PDB entry 1LWF | X-ray diffraction, 2.80 A resolution | chains A and B

Chain A:
Name: HIV-1 reverse transcriptase
Organism: Human immunodeficiency virus 1
Notes: EC 2.7.7.49; fragment: p66
Reference sequence: P04585 (POL_HV1H2); residues 1-560 here correspond to UniProt positions 156-715 (UniProt number = residue number + 155)
Chain sequence (560 residues; numbered 1 to 560; the number before each row is that of its first residue):
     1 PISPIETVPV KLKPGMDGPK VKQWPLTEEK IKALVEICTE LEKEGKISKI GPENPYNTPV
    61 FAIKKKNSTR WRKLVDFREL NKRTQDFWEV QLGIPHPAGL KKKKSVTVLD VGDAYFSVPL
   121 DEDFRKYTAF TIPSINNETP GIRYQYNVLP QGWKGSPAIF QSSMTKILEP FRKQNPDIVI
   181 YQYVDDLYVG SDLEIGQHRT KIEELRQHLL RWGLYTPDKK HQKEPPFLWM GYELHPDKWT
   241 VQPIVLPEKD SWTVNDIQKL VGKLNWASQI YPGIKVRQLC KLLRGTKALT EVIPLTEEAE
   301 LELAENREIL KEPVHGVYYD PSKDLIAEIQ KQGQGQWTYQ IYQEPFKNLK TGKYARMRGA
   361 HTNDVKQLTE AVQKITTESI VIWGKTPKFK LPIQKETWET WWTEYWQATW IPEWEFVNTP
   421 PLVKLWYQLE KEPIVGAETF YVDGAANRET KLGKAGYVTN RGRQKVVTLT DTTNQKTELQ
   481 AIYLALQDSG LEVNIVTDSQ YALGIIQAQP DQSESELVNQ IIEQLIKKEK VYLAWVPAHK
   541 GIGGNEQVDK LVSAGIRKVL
Unresolved in the structure: 65-72, 134-136, 555-560
Modified positions: Cys280 (3-sulfinoalanine; CSD)
Construct notes: engineered mutation Leu41 (Met196 in P04585), Asn67 (Asp222 in P04585), Arg70 (Lys225 in P04585), Val184 (Met339 in P04585), Tyr215 (Thr370 in P04585); modified residue (280)
Small-molecule neighbours: non-nucleoside rt inhibitor nevirapine (NVP; 11-cyclopropyl-5,11-dihydro-4-methyl-6H-dipyrido[3,2-b:2',3'-e][1,4]diazepin-6-one): Pro95, Leu100, Lys101, Lys103, Val106, Val179, Ile180, Tyr181, Tyr188, Val189, Gly190, Phe227, Trp229, Leu234, His235, Pro236, Tyr318

Chain B:
Name: HIV-1 reverse transcriptase
Organism: Human immunodeficiency virus 1
Notes: EC 2.7.7.49; fragment: p51
Reference sequence: P04585 (POL_HV1H2); residues 1-440 here correspond to UniProt positions 156-595 (UniProt number = residue number + 155)
Chain sequence (440 residues; each row starts with the number of its first residue):
     1 PISPIETVPV KLKPGMDGPK VKQWPLTEEK IKALVEICTE LEKEGKISKI GPENPYNTPV
    61 FAIKKKNSTR WRKLVDFREL NKRTQDFWEV QLGIPHPAGL KKKKSVTVLD VGDAYFSVPL
   121 DEDFRKYTAF TIPSINNETP GIRYQYNVLP QGWKGSPAIF QSSMTKILEP FRKQNPDIVI
   181 YQYVDDLYVG SDLEIGQHRT KIEELRQHLL RWGLYTPDKK HQKEPPFLWM GYELHPDKWT
   241 VQPIVLPEKD SWTVNDIQKL VGKLNWASQI YPGIKVRQLC KLLRGTKALT EVIPLTEEAE
   301 LELAENREIL KEPVHGVYYD PSKDLIAEIQ KQGQGQWTYQ IYQEPFKNLK TGKYARMRGA
   361 HTNDVKQLTE AVQKITTESI VIWGKTPKFK LPIQKETWET WWTEYWQATW IPEWEFVNTP
   421 PLVKLWYQLE KEPIVGAETF
Unresolved in the structure: 1-5, 88-95, 213-232, 429-440
Construct notes: engineered mutation Leu41 (Met196 in P04585), Asn67 (Asp222 in P04585), Arg70 (Lys225 in P04585), Val184 (Met339 in P04585), Tyr215 (Thr370 in P04585)

Chain A / chain B interface:
Contacting residue pairs (98; chain A residue first):
  Val8(A) with Pro52(B), hydrophobic; Glu53(B)
  Pro9(A) with Glu53(B)
  Gln85(A) with Glu53(B), hydrogen bond (side chain-backbone)
  Asp86(A) with Lys20(B); Pro55(B)
  Phe87(A) with Pro52(B); Pro55(B)
  Trp88(A) with Pro52(B), hydrogen bond (backbone-backbone); Asn54(B); Pro55(B); Asn57(B); Arg143(B)
  Gln91(A) with Asn137(B), hydrogen bond
  Gly93(A) with Asn137(B)
  Ile94(A) with Asn136(B); Asn137(B)
  Pro95(A) with Asn136(B); Asn137(B)
  His96(A) with Asn136(B), hydrogen bond (backbone-side chain)
  Gly99(A) with Asn136(B)
  Leu100(A) with Asn136(B)
  Ser162(A) with Pro52(B)
  Ile180(A) with Glu138(B)
  Tyr181(A) with Asn137(B); Glu138(B)
  Lys366(A) with Gln394(B), hydrogen bond
  Glu370(A) with Gln394(B)
  Gln373(A) with Glu396(B); Thr400(B), hydrogen bond
  Thr376(A) with Thr400(B); Trp401(B)
  Thr377(A) with Thr400(B), hydrogen bond
  Ile380(A) with Leu26(B)
  Val381(A) with Pro25(B), hydrophobic; Ile135(B); Asn136(B), hydrogen bond (backbone-backbone)
  Ile382(A) with Ile135(B); Asn136(B)
  Trp383(A) with Ile135(B)
  Gly384(A) with Thr27(B); Glu28(B), hydrogen bond (backbone-backbone); Ile135(B)
  Trp402(A) with Lys331(B), hydrogen bond (backbone-side chain); Thr362(B); Asp364(B)
  Tyr405(A) with Lys331(B), hydrogen bond (backbone-side chain)
  Trp406(A) with Lys331(B); Pro392(B), hydrophobic; Val417(B); Asn418(B); Thr419(B)
  Gln407(A) with Lys331(B), hydrogen bond (backbone-side chain); Pro392(B); Ile393(B); Gln394(B)
  Ala408(A) with Trp337(B), hydrophobic; Asp364(B); Leu368(B), hydrophobic; Pro392(B), hydrogen bond (backbone-backbone); Ile393(B)
  Thr409(A) with Asp364(B), hydrogen bond (backbone-side chain)
  Trp410(A) with Thr362(B); Asn363(B); Val365(B), hydrophobic; Trp401(B)
  Pro412(A) with Trp401(B), hydrophobic
  Pro433(A) with Asn255(B); Leu289(B), hydrophobic; Thr290(B)
  Val435(A) with Thr290(B)
  Thr439(A) with Lys287(B); Ala288(B); Leu289(B), hydrogen bond (side chain-backbone)
  Tyr441(A) with Val254(B); Gln258(B); Lys287(B), hydrogen bond (side chain-backbone); Leu289(B)
  Val458(A) with Thr286(B)
  Thr459(A) with Thr286(B), hydrogen bond (backbone-side chain)
  Asn460(A) with Thr286(B); Lys287(B); Ala288(B)
  Asn494(A) with Leu289(B)
  Val496(A) with Leu289(B), hydrophobic
  Gln500(A) with Leu422(B)
  Tyr532(A) with Asn255(B), hydrogen bond; Leu289(B), hydrophobic
  Trp535(A) with Leu422(B), hydrophobic
  Val536(A) with Gln258(B)
  Pro537(A) with Gly262(B); Asn265(B)
  Lys540(A) with Asn265(B)
  Ile542(A) with Val261(B), hydrophobic; Cys280(B), hydrophobic
  Gly543(A) with Leu283(B)
  Gly544(A) with Gly285(B)
  Glu546(A) with Arg284(B), salt bridge
Interface residues without a listed pair, chain A (66 interface residues in all): Ala158, Ile159, Thr165, Glu169, Val179, Gln182, Lys385, Thr403, Ile434, Gly504, Ala534, Gly541, Gln547
Interface residues without a listed pair, chain B (57 interface residues in all): Lys49, Tyr56, Thr131, Thr139, Pro140, Lys259, Gly333, Gln334, Tyr405, Pro421

Overview:
The interface between chain A and chain B involves 66 residues on one side and 57 on the other; the contacts
include 18 hydrogen bonds and 1 salt bridge. Among the polar pairs are Glu546(A)-Arg284(B), Gln85(A)-Glu53(B)
and Gln91(A)-Asn137(B).
Chain A is HIV-1 reverse transcriptase and chain B is HIV-1 reverse transcriptase, both from Human
immunodeficiency virus 1; the structure, Crystal structure of a mutant HIV-1 reverse transcriptase
(rtmq+m184v: M41L/D67N/K70R/M184V/T215Y) in complex with nevirapine, was determined by X-ray diffraction (same
publication as 1LW0, 1LW2, 1LWC and 1LWE).
